Entry 3JQJ (X-ray diffraction, 1.90 A resolution); this record covers chains C and D of the 6 polymer chains in the assembly.

# Chain C (and D)
Molecule: Molybdenum cofactor biosynthesis protein C
Organism: Thermus thermophilus
Notes: chain D of this document is another copy of the same molecule, construct and numbering; everything in this record applies to it too
Reference sequence: Q5SHE1 (Q5SHE1_THET8); numbering as in UniProt (aligned over 1-157)
Amino-acid sequence (157 residues; numbered 1 to 157; the number before each row is that of its first residue):
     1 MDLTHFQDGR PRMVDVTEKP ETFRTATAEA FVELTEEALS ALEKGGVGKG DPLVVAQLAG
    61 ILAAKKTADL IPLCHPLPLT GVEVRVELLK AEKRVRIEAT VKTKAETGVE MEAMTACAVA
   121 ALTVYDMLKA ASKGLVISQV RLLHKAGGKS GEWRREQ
Disordered / not traced: 1-8, 156-157
Residues lining bound ligands: r-1,2-propanediol (PGR): Ala64, Lys65, Lys66, Thr67, Ala68, His75, Pro76, Leu77, Leu79, Glu112
What the authors report for this chain:
  - binding site for phosphate ion: Lys49, Cys74, His75, Asp126, Lys129
  - self-association interface (contacts with another copy of this molecule): Leu122

# How chain C and chain D interact
Pairs across the interface (82):
  Gly9(C) - Gly50(D)
  Gly9(C) - Asp51(D)
  Arg10(C) - Lys49(D)
  Arg10(C) - Gly50(D)
  Pro11(C) - Lys49(D)
  Pro11(C) - Gly50(D)
  Pro11(C) - Val55(D)  hydrophobic
  Arg12(C) - Gly48(D)  hydrogen bond (side chain-backbone)
  Arg12(C) - Lys49(D)  hydrogen bond (backbone-backbone)
  Val14(C) - Lys49(D)
  Gly48(C) - Arg12(D)
  Lys49(C) - Arg10(D)
  Lys49(C) - Pro11(D)
  Lys49(C) - Arg12(D)  hydrogen bond (backbone-backbone)
  Lys49(C) - Val14(D)
  Lys49(C) - Leu73(D)
  Gly50(C) - Gly9(D)
  Gly50(C) - Arg10(D)
  Asp51(C) - Gly9(D)  hydrogen bond (backbone-backbone)
  Val55(C) - Pro11(D)  hydrophobic
  Val55(C) - Pro72(D)  hydrophobic
  Ala59(C) - Pro72(D)
  Lys66(C) - Asp69(D)
  Lys66(C) - Leu70(D)
  Asp69(C) - Lys66(D)
  Leu70(C) - Lys66(D)
  Leu70(C) - Leu70(D)  hydrophobic
  Leu70(C) - Val119(D)
  Ile71(C) - Leu122(D)  hydrophobic
  Ile71(C) - Thr123(D)
  Ile71(C) - Asp126(D)
  Pro72(C) - Val55(D)  hydrophobic
  Pro72(C) - Ala59(D)
  Pro72(C) - Thr123(D)
  Leu73(C) - Lys49(D)
  Leu73(C) - Met127(D)  hydrophobic
  Met111(C) - Leu122(D)
  Met111(C) - Tyr125(D)  hydrophobic
  Met111(C) - Asp126(D)
  Met111(C) - Lys129(D)
  Met114(C) - Leu122(D)  hydrophobic
  Met114(C) - Tyr125(D)  hydrophobic
  Thr115(C) - Leu122(D)
  Ala118(C) - Leu122(D)  hydrophobic
  Val119(C) - Leu70(D)
  Leu122(C) - Ile71(D)  hydrophobic
  Leu122(C) - Met111(D)
  Leu122(C) - Met114(D)
  Leu122(C) - Thr115(D)
  Leu122(C) - Ala118(D)  hydrophobic
  Thr123(C) - Ile71(D)
  Thr123(C) - Pro72(D)
  Tyr125(C) - Met111(D)  hydrophobic
  Tyr125(C) - Leu142(D)
  Asp126(C) - Ile71(D)
  Asp126(C) - Met111(D)
  Met127(C) - Leu73(D)  hydrophobic
  Lys129(C) - Glu110(D)
  Lys133(C) - Leu142(D)
  Lys133(C) - Lys145(D)
  Lys133(C) - Ser150(D)
  Gly134(C) - Arg155(D)  hydrogen bond (backbone-side chain)
  Val136(C) - Gln139(D)
  Val136(C) - Val140(D)
  Val136(C) - Arg141(D)
  Val136(C) - Arg155(D)
  Ile137(C) - Gln139(D)  hydrogen bond (backbone-backbone)
  Ile137(C) - Val140(D)  hydrogen bond (backbone-backbone)
  Ser138(C) - Ile137(D)
  Ser138(C) - Ser138(D)
  Ser138(C) - Gln139(D)  hydrogen bond (backbone-backbone)
  Gln139(C) - Val136(D)
  Gln139(C) - Ile137(D)
  Val140(C) - Val136(D)
  Val140(C) - Ile137(D)  hydrogen bond (backbone-backbone)
  Leu142(C) - Tyr125(D)
  Leu142(C) - Lys133(D)
  Lys145(C) - Lys133(D)
  Trp153(C) - Lys133(D)
  Trp153(C) - Gly134(D)
  Arg155(C) - Gly134(D)  hydrogen bond (side chain-backbone)
  Arg155(C) - Val136(D)
Other interface residues (no listed pair), chain C (44 interface residues in all): Cys74, Glu110, Leu135, Arg141, Ser150
Other interface residues (no listed pair), chain D (45 interface residues in all): Glu33, Cys74, Leu135, Trp153

# In short
44 residues of chain C and 45 residues of chain D are in contact, with 10 hydrogen bonds. Among the polar
pairs are Arg12(C)-Gly48(D), Gly134(C)-Arg155(D) and Arg12(C)-Lys49(D). Bound to chain C: r-1,2-propanediol.
From the paper: a binding site for phosphate ion at Lys49(C), Cys74(C) and His75(C) among others; a
self-association interface involving Leu122(C).
Both chains are Molybdenum cofactor biosynthesis protein C (Thermus thermophilus). Entry 3JQJ (Crystal
structure of the molybdenum cofactor biosynthesis protein C (TTHA1789) from Thermus Theromophilus HB8) was
determined by X-ray diffraction, deposited together with 3JQK and 3JQM.
